6MIB - chains A and B; structure by X-ray diffraction, 1.80 A resolution.

[Chain A]
Name: Integrin-linked protein kinase
Source organism: Homo sapiens
Notes: EC 2.7.11.1
UniProt: Q13418 (ILK_HUMAN); residues 182-452 here = UniProt positions 182-452
Chain sequence (271 residues; each row starts with the number of its first residue):
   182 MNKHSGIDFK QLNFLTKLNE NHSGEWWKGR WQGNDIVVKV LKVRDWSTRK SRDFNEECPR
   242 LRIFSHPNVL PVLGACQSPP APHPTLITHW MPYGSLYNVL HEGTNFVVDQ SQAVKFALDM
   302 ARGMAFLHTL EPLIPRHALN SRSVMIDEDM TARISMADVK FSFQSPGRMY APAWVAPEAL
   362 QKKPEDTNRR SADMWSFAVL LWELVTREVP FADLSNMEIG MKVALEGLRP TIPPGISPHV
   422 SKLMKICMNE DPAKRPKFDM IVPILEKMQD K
Unresolved in the structure: 182
Differences from the reference sequence: conflict Met182 (Leu in Q13418), Ser346 (Cys in Q13418), Ser422 (Cys in Q13418); engineered mutation Trp207 (Leu in Q13418)
Curated features (UniProtKB/Swiss-Prot):
  - motif: Lys363 to Arg371 (Nuclear localization signal)
  - binding site (ATP): Asn200, Asn202, His203, Ser204, Lys220, His270, Met272, Asn279, Lys341
  - binding site (Mg(2+)): Asp339
  - modified residue: Ser186 (Phosphoserine), Ser246 (Phosphoserine), Lys426 (N6-acetyllysine)
  - natural variant: Ala262 (A262V: Found in a patient with severe dilated cardiomyopathy; uncertain significance)
  - mutagenesis: Lys220 (K220A/M: Reduced interaction with PARVA due to destabilization of ILK), Arg225 (R225A: Reduced interaction with PARVA. Decreased focal adhesion assembly and reduced cell migration; when associated with A-349), Ser228 (S228A: No effect on PAK1-mediated phosphorylation), Ser246 (S246A: Severely reduces PAK1-mediated phosphorylation and increases nuclear and focal adhesion localization. Reduced cell proliferation and cell migration; when associated with A-173), Arg349 (R349A: Reduced interaction with PARVA. Decreased focal adhesion assembly and reduced cell migration; when associated with A-225), Lys363 (K363A: Remains almost completely cytoplasmic with little nuclear localization), Ile400 (I400A: Results in nuclear accumulation of the protein and altered cell morphology), Met402 to Lys403 (Abolishes binding to PARVA and impairs localization of ILK to focal adhesions)
From the paper describing this entry:
  - mutagenesis - L207W (Tm = 53.9 degC): unchanged stability
  - mutagenesis - L207W: unchanged expression
  - mutagenesis - L207W: abolished binding to ATP
  - mutagenesis - L207W: unchanged binding to F-actin

[Chain B]
Name: Alpha-parvin
Source organism: Homo sapiens
UniProt: Q9NVD7 (PARVA_HUMAN); residues 248-372 here = UniProt positions 248-372
Chain sequence (129 residues; numbered 244 to 372; the number before each row is that of its first residue):
   244 GSHMDAFDTL FDHAPDKLNV VKKTLITFVN KHLNKLNLEV TELETQFADG VYLVLLMGLL
   304 EGYFVPLHSF FLTPDSFEQK VLNVSFAFEL MQDGGLEKPK PRPEDIVNCD LKSTLRVLYN
   364 LFTKYRNVE
Unresolved in the structure: 244-248
Differences from the reference sequence: expression tag (244-247)
Curated features (UniProtKB/Swiss-Prot):
  - mutagenesis: Phe271 (F271D: Loss of interaction with ILK. Loss of localization to focal adhesions)

[Interface between chain A and chain B]
Residue-residue contacts - 42 pairs, chain A then chain B:
  Arg225(A) - Glu332(B)  salt bridge
  Arg225(A) - Gln335(B)
  Arg225(A) - Asp336(B)  salt bridge
  Gly348(A) - Phe307(B)
  Gly348(A) - Val308(B)
  Gly348(A) - Pro309(B)
  Gly348(A) - Ser312(B)
  Arg349(A) - Tyr306(B)
  Arg349(A) - Phe307(B)
  Arg349(A) - Leu333(B)
  Arg349(A) - Asp336(B)  salt bridge
  Met350(A) - Tyr306(B)
  Met350(A) - Phe307(B)  hydrogen bond (backbone-backbone)
  Met350(A) - Pro309(B)  hydrophobic
  Tyr351(A) - Gly305(B)
  Tyr351(A) - Tyr306(B)
  Leu361(A) - Phe307(B)
  Leu361(A) - Pro309(B)
  Leu361(A) - Leu310(B)  hydrogen bond (backbone-backbone)
  Gln362(A) - His311(B)
  Lys363(A) - His311(B)
  Lys364(A) - His311(B)
  Ser396(A) - Leu302(B)
  Asn397(A) - Gly305(B)  hydrogen bond (side chain-backbone)
  Asn397(A) - Tyr306(B)
  Asn397(A) - Phe307(B)
  Met398(A) - Leu298(B)
  Met398(A) - Gly301(B)
  Met398(A) - Leu302(B)  hydrophobic
  Met398(A) - Tyr306(B)
  Met398(A) - Phe307(B)  hydrophobic
  Met398(A) - Val308(B)
  Glu399(A) - Lys278(B)
  Glu399(A) - Leu279(B)
  Gly401(A) - Phe307(B)
  Met402(A) - Leu279(B)  hydrophobic
  Met402(A) - Leu298(B)  hydrophobic
  Met402(A) - Phe307(B)
  Met402(A) - Leu310(B)  hydrophobic
  Lys403(A) - Lys278(B)  hydrogen bond (side chain-backbone)
  Leu406(A) - Leu310(B)  hydrophobic
  Glu407(A) - Asn280(B)
Interface residues without a listed pair, chain A (21 interface residues in all): Pro353, Pro365, Ala405
Interface residues without a listed pair, chain B (22 interface residues in all): Val297, Glu304, Leu315, Phe329

[Overview]
21 residues of chain A and 22 residues of chain B are in contact; the contacts include 4 hydrogen bonds and 3
salt bridges. Polar pairs include Arg225(A)-Glu332(B), Arg225(A)-Asp336(B) and Arg349(A)-Asp336(B). From the
paper: L207W of chain A abolishes binding to ATP; L207W of chain A leaves stability unchanged.
Here chain A is Integrin-linked protein kinase and chain B is Alpha-parvin, both from Homo sapiens. Entry 6MIB
(Crystal structure of the ILK ATP-binding deficient mutant (L207W)/alpha-parvin core complex) was determined
by X-ray diffraction.
